PDB entry 8T08 | electron microscopy, 3.00 A resolution | chains I and J of the 34 polymer chains in the assembly

[Chain I]
Protein: Proteasome subunit beta type-2
Organism: Saccharomyces cerevisiae S288C
Notes: EC 3.4.25.1
UniProtKB: P25043 (PSB2_YEAST); numbering as in UniProt (aligned over 1-261)
Chain sequence (261 residues; numbered 1 to 261; the number before each row is that of its first residue):
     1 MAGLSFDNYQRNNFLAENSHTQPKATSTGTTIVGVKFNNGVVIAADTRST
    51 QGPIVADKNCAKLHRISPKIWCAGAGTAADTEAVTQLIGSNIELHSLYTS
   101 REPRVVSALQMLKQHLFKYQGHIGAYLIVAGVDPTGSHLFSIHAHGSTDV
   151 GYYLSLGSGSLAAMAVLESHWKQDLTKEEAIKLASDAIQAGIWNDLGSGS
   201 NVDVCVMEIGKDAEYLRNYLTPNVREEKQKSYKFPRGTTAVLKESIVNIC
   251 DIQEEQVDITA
Disordered / not traced: 1, 19-29, 223-230, 250-261
UniProt features mapped onto this chain:
  - active site: Thr-30 (Nucleophile)
From the paper describing this entry:
  - conformationally variable residues (order/disorder transition): Ser-19 to Gly-29, Thr-221 to Ala-240

[Chain J]
Protein: Proteasome subunit beta type-3
Organism: Saccharomyces cerevisiae S288C
Notes: EC 3.4.25.1
UniProtKB: P25451 (PSB3_YEAST); residue numbers follow UniProt; this construct covers 1-205
Chain sequence (205 residues; row label = number of the first residue in the row):
     1 MSDPSSINGGIVVAMTGKDCVAIACDLRLGSQSLGVSNKFEKIFHYGHVF
    51 LGITGLATDVTTLNEMFRYKTNLYKLKEERAIEPETFTQLVSSSLYERRF
   101 GPYFVGPVVAGINSKSGKPFIAGFDLIGCIDEAKDFIVSGTASDQLFGMC
   151 ESLYEPNLEPEDLFETISQALLNAADRDALSGWGAVVYIIKKDEVVKRYL
   201 KMRQD
Disordered / not traced: 1-5, 27-39, 176-183, 202-205
UniProt features mapped onto this chain:
  - modified residue: Ser-31 (Phosphoserine)
  - cross-link: Lys-70 (Glycyl lysine isopeptide (Lys-Gly) (interchain with G-Cter in ubiquitin))

[Chain I / chain J interface]
Residue-residue contacts - 68 pairs, chain I then chain J:
  Leu-4(I) / Arg-99(J)
  Leu-4(I) / Phe-100(J)  hydrophobic
  Ser-5(I) / Arg-98(J)
  Phe-6(I) / Phe-100(J)  hydrophobic
  Asp-7(I) / Arg-98(J)  salt bridge
  Asn-8(I) / Gly-101(J)
  Tyr-9(I) / Gly-101(J)
  Arg-11(I) / Thr-58(J)
  Arg-11(I) / Asp-59(J)  salt bridge
  Arg-11(I) / Pro-102(J)
  Asn-12(I) / Gly-101(J)
  Asn-12(I) / Pro-102(J)  hydrogen bond (side chain-backbone)
  Asn-12(I) / Phe-104(J)
  Leu-15(I) / Leu-56(J)  hydrophobic
  Ile-54(I) / Asp-144(J)
  Ile-54(I) / Phe-147(J)  hydrophobic
  Asp-57(I) / Asp-131(J)
  Asp-57(I) / Glu-132(J)
  Lys-58(I) / Glu-151(J)  salt bridge
  Thr-77(I) / Ile-127(J)
  Ala-78(I) / Cys-129(J)  hydrophobic
  Ala-79(I) / Tyr-96(J)
  Ala-79(I) / Ile-127(J)  hydrophobic
  Asp-80(I) / Tyr-96(J)  hydrogen bond
  Asp-80(I) / Arg-99(J)  salt bridge
  Glu-82(I) / Cys-129(J)  hydrogen bond
  Ala-83(I) / Tyr-96(J)
  His-122(I) / Arg-99(J)  hydrogen bond (backbone-side chain)
  His-122(I) / Phe-100(J)
  Ile-123(I) / Tyr-96(J)
  Ser-231(I) / Glu-155(J)  hydrogen bond
  Tyr-232(I) / Ser-152(J)
  Tyr-232(I) / Glu-155(J)  hydrogen bond (backbone-side chain)
  Lys-233(I) / Glu-155(J)
  Lys-233(I) / Glu-159(J)  salt bridge
  Lys-233(I) / Asp-162(J)
  Phe-234(I) / Leu-153(J)  hydrophobic
  Phe-234(I) / Gln-169(J)
  Arg-236(I) / Glu-159(J)  salt bridge
  Arg-236(I) / Glu-161(J)
  Arg-236(I) / Glu-165(J)
  Gly-237(I) / Glu-165(J)  hydrogen bond (backbone-side chain)
  Thr-238(I) / Glu-165(J)
  Thr-238(I) / Gln-169(J)
  Thr-239(I) / Phe-164(J)
  Thr-239(I) / Glu-165(J)  hydrogen bond
  Thr-239(I) / Ser-168(J)  hydrogen bond
  Thr-239(I) / Gln-169(J)
  Thr-239(I) / Leu-172(J)
  Ala-240(I) / Leu-200(J)
  Ala-240(I) / Lys-201(J)
  Val-241(I) / Phe-164(J)  hydrophobic
  Val-241(I) / Tyr-199(J)
  Leu-242(I) / Tyr-199(J)  hydrogen bond (backbone-backbone)
  Leu-242(I) / Leu-200(J)
  Leu-242(I) / Lys-201(J)
  Lys-243(I) / Arg-198(J)
  Lys-243(I) / Tyr-199(J)  hydrogen bond (backbone-backbone)
  Glu-244(I) / Lys-197(J)
  Glu-244(I) / Arg-198(J)  salt bridge
  Ser-245(I) / Val-196(J)
  Ser-245(I) / Lys-197(J)  hydrogen bond (backbone-backbone)
  Ile-246(I) / Val-195(J)
  Ile-246(I) / Val-196(J)  hydrophobic
  Val-247(I) / Val-195(J)  hydrogen bond (backbone-backbone)
  Val-247(I) / Lys-197(J)
  Ile-249(I) / Gly-47(J)
  Ile-249(I) / Val-195(J)  hydrophobic
Other interface residues (no listed pair), chain I (45 interface residues in all): Gly-3, Ser-49, Gln-51, Ala-56, Asn-59, Tyr-119, Gly-124, Pro-235
Other interface residues (no listed pair), chain J (46 interface residues in all): His-45, His-48, Glu-97, Tyr-103, Asp-125, Gly-128, Ile-130, Ala-133, Lys-134, Glu-194

[In short]
45 residues of chain I face 46 of chain J across their interface, with 13 hydrogen bonds and 7 salt bridges.
Among the polar pairs are Asp-7(I)/Arg-98(J), Arg-11(I)/Asp-59(J) and Lys-58(I)/Glu-151(J). From UniProt:
active-site residue Thr-30(I) on chain I. From the paper: conformational variability at Ser-19(I) and
Thr-221(I).
Chain I is Proteasome subunit beta type-2 and chain J is Proteasome subunit beta type-3, both from
Saccharomyces cerevisiae S288C; the structure, Preholo-Proteasome from Pre1-1 Pre4-1 Double Mutant, was
determined by electron microscopy, deposited together with 8T0M.
